PDB entry 8YYT | electron microscopy, 3.60 A resolution | chains A and B of the 6 polymer chains in the assembly

== Chain A (and B) ==
Name: Isoform Short of Insulin receptor
Organism: Homo sapiens
Notes: chain B of this document is another copy of the same molecule, construct and numbering; everything in this record applies to it too
UniProtKB: P06213 (INSR_HUMAN), isoform P06213-2; numbering as in UniProt (aligned over 1-1370)
Chain sequence (1370 residues; numbered 1 to 1370; the number before each row is that of its first residue):
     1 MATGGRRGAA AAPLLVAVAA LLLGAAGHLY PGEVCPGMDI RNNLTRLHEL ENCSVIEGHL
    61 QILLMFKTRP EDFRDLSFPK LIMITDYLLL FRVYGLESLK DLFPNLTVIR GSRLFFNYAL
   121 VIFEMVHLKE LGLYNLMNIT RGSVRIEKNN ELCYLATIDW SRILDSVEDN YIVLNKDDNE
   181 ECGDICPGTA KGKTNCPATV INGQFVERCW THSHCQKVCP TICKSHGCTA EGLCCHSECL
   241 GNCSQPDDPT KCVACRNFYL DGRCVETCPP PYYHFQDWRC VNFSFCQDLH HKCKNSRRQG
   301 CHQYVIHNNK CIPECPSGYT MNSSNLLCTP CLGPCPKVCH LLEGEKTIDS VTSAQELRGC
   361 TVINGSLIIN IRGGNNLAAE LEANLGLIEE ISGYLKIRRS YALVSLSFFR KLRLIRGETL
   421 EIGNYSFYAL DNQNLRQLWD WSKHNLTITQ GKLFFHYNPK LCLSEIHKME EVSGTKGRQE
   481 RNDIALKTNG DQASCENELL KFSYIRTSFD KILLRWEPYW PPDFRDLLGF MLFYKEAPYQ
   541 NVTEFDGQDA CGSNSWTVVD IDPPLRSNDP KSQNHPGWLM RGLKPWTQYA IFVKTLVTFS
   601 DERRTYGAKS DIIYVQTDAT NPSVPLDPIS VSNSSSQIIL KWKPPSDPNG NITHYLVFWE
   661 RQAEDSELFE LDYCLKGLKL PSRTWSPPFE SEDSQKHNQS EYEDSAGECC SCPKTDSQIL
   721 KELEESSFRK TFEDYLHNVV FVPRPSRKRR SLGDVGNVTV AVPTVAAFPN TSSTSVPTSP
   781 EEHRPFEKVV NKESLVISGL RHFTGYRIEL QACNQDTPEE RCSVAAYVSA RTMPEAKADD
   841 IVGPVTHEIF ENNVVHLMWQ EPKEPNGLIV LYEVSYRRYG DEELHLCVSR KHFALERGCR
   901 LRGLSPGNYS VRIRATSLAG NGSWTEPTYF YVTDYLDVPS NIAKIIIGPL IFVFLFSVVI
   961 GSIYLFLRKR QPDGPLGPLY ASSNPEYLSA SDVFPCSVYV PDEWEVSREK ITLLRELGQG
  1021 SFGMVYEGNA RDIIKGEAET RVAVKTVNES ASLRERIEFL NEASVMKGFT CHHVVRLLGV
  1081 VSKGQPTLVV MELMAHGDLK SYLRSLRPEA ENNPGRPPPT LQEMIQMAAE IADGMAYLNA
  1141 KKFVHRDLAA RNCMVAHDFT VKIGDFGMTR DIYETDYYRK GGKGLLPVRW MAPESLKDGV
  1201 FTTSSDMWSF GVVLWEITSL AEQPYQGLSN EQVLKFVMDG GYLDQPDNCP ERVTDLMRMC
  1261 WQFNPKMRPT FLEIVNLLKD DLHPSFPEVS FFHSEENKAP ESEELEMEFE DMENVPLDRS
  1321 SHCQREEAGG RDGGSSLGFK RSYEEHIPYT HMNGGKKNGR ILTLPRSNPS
Unresolved in the structure: 1-27, 50, 94, 125, 169, 189-194, 209, 249-251, 272-273, 323, 415, 431-432, 438, 453, 501, 525, 543-554, 627, 678-719, 745-783, 817-820, 935-1370 (chain B: 1-27, 50, 94, 169, 189-194, 209, 249-251, 272-273, 323, 415, 432, 453-454, 501, 525, 543-554, 678-719, 745-783, 817-820, 935-1370)
Disulfide bonds: Cys35-Cys53, Cys153-Cys182, Cys196-Cys215, Cys219-Cys228, Cys223-Cys234, Cys235-Cys243, Cys239-Cys252, Cys255-Cys264, Cys268-Cys280, Cys286-Cys311, Cys293-Cys301, Cys315-Cys328, Cys331-Cys335, Cys339-Cys360, Cys674-Cys887, Cys813-Cys822
Curated features (UniProtKB/Swiss-Prot):
  - region: Glu733 to Phe741 (Insulin-binding), Tyr999 (Important for interaction with IRS1, SHC1 and STAT5B)
  - site: Phe66 (Insulin-binding)
  - modified residue: Ser400 (Phosphoserine), Tyr401 (Phosphotyrosine), Ser407 (Phosphoserine), Tyr999 (Phosphotyrosine)
  - glycosylation (N-linked (GlcNAc...) asparagine): Asn43, Asn52, Asn105, Asn138, Asn242, Asn282, Asn322, Asn364, Asn424, Asn445, Asn541, Asn633, Asn651, Asn698

== Interface between chain A and chain B ==
Contacting residue pairs (68; chain A residue first):
  Arg41(A) - Val740(B)  hydrogen bond (side chain-backbone)
  Leu63(A) - Val740(B)  hydrophobic
  Leu64(A) - Phe741(B)  hydrophobic
  Phe91(A) - Leu736(B)  hydrophobic
  Phe91(A) - His737(B)
  Phe115(A) - Phe732(B)  hydrophobic
  Phe115(A) - Tyr735(B)  hydrogen bond (backbone-side chain)
  Phe115(A) - Leu736(B)  hydrophobic
  Phe116(A) - Phe728(B)  hydrophobic
  Phe116(A) - Tyr735(B)  hydrophobic
  Tyr118(A) - Phe728(B)
  Val121(A) - Phe732(B)  hydrophobic
  Phe123(A) - Glu733(B)
  Phe123(A) - Leu736(B)  hydrophobic
  Arg145(A) - Phe728(B)
  Arg145(A) - Arg729(B)
  Arg145(A) - Phe732(B)
  Glu147(A) - Arg729(B)  salt bridge
  Lys148(A) - Glu733(B)  salt bridge
  Tyr171(A) - Glu725(B)  hydrogen bond
  Tyr171(A) - Arg729(B)
  Thr352(A) - Tyr735(B)  hydrogen bond
  Arg372(A) - Glu724(B)
  Arg372(A) - Ser727(B)
  Arg372(A) - Phe728(B)
  Gly373(A) - Phe728(B)
  Arg398(A) - Asp601(B)  salt bridge
  Arg399(A) - Glu724(B)
  Tyr401(A) - Glu724(B)
  Ile422(A) - Arg481(B)
  Gln433(A) - Glu724(B)  hydrogen bond
  Tyr457(A) - Leu486(B)  hydrogen bond (side chain-backbone)
  Arg481(A) - Ile422(B)
  Asn482(A) - Asn482(B)
  Leu486(A) - Tyr457(B)  hydrogen bond (backbone-side chain)
  Lys487(A) - Lys487(B)
  Lys487(A) - Thr488(B)
  Thr488(A) - Lys487(B)
  Asp601(A) - Arg398(B)  salt bridge
  Glu724(A) - Arg372(B)
  Glu724(A) - Arg399(B)
  Glu724(A) - Tyr401(B)
  Glu725(A) - Tyr171(B)  hydrogen bond
  Ser727(A) - Arg372(B)
  Phe728(A) - Phe116(B)  hydrophobic
  Phe728(A) - Tyr118(B)
  Phe728(A) - Arg145(B)
  Phe728(A) - Tyr171(B)  hydrophobic
  Phe728(A) - Arg372(B)
  Phe728(A) - Gly373(B)
  Arg729(A) - Arg145(B)
  Arg729(A) - Glu147(B)  salt bridge
  Arg729(A) - Tyr171(B)  hydrogen bond
  Arg729(A) - Val173(B)
  Phe732(A) - Phe115(B)  hydrophobic
  Phe732(A) - Val121(B)  hydrophobic
  Phe732(A) - Arg145(B)
  Glu733(A) - Phe123(B)
  Glu733(A) - Lys148(B)  salt bridge
  Tyr735(A) - Phe115(B)  hydrogen bond (side chain-backbone)
  Tyr735(A) - Phe116(B)  hydrophobic
  Tyr735(A) - Thr352(B)  hydrogen bond
  Leu736(A) - Phe91(B)  hydrophobic
  Leu736(A) - Phe115(B)  hydrophobic
  Leu736(A) - Phe123(B)  hydrophobic
  Val740(A) - Arg41(B)  hydrogen bond (backbone-side chain)
  Val740(A) - Leu63(B)  hydrophobic
  Phe741(A) - Leu64(B)  hydrophobic
Other interface residues (no listed pair), chain A (44 interface residues in all): Leu89, Leu720, Thr731, His737, Val739
Other interface residues (no listed pair), chain B (45 interface residues in all): Leu89, Gly374, Leu720, Thr731, Val739

== In short ==
44 residues of chain A and 45 residues of chain B are in contact, with 12 hydrogen bonds and 6 salt bridges.
Among the polar pairs are Glu147(A)-Arg729(B), Lys148(A)-Glu733(B) and Arg398(A)-Asp601(B).
Chain A and chain B are both Isoform Short of Insulin receptor (Homo sapiens); the structure, Cryo-EM
structure of the complex IR with four insulin, was determined by electron microscopy.
